Entry 2NVU (X-ray diffraction, 2.80 A resolution); this record covers chains A and B of the 5 polymer chains in the assembly.

Chain A:
Name: NEDD8-activating enzyme E1 regulatory subunit
Organism: Homo sapiens
UniProtKB: Q13564 (ULA1_HUMAN); residue numbers follow UniProt; this construct covers 1-534
Chain sequence (536 residues; each row starts with the number of its first residue; numbers below 1 keep their minus sign (Gly-1 is residue -1)):
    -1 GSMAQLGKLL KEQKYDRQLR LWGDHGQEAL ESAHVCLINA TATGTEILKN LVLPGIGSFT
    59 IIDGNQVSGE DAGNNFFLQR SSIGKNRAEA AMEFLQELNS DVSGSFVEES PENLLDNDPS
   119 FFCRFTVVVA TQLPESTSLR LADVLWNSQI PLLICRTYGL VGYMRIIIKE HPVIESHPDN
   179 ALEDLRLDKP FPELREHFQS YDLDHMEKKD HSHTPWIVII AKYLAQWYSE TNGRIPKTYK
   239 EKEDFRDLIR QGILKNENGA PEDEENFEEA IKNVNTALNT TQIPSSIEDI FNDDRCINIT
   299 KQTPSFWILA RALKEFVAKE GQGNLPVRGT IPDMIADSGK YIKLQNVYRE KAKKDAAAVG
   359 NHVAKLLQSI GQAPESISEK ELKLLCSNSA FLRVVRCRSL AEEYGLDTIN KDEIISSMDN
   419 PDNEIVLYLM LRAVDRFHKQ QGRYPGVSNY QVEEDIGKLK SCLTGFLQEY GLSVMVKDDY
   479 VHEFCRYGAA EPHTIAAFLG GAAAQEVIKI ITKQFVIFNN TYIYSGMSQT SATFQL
Disordered / not traced: -1 to 4
Construct notes: cloning artifact (-1 to 0)
UniProt features mapped onto this chain:
  - region: Asp331 to Asn344 (Interaction with UBA3)
  - site: His211 (Interaction with UBA3)
  - modified residue: Ala2 (N-acetylalanine), Lys6 (N6-acetyllysine), Lys341 (N6-acetyllysine)
  - natural variant: Leu49 (L49F: In NEDFIH; uncertain significance), Arg85 (R85Q: In NEDFIH; uncertain significance), Cys294 (C294W: In NEDFIH; uncertain significance), Arg430 (R430Q: In NEDFIH; uncertain significance)
  - mutagenesis: Asp331 (D331A: Impairs the formation of the NEDD8-UBA3 thioester)

Chain B:
Name: Maltose binding protein/NEDD8-activating enzyme E1 catalytic subunit chimera
Organism: Homo sapiens
Notes: EC 6.3.2.-
UniProtKB: Q8TBC4 (UBA3_HUMAN); residues 2012-2442 here correspond to UniProt positions 33-463 (UniProt number = residue number - 1979)
Chain sequence (805 residues; numbered 998 to 2442; 640 numbers in that range are skipped by the numbering (no residue carries them; nothing is unmodelled there); the number before each row is that of its first residue):
   998 MKLMKIEEGK LVIWINGDKG YNGLAEVGKK FEKDTGIKVT VEHPDKLEEK FPQVAATGDG
  1058 PDIIFWAHDR FGGYAQSGLL AEITPDKAFQ DKLYPFTWDA VRYNGKLIAY PIAVEALSLI
  1118 YNKDLLPNPP KTWEEIPALD KELKAKGKSA LMFNLQEPYF TWPLIAADGG YAFKYENGKY
  1178 DIKDVGVDNA GAKAGLTFLV DLIKNKHMNA DTDYSIAEAA FNKGETAMTI NGPWAWSNID
  1238 TSKVNYGVTV LPTFKGQPSK PFVGVLSAGI NAASPNKELA KEFLENYLLT DEGLEAVNKD
  1298 KPLGAVALKS YEEELAKDPR IAATMENAQK GEIMPNIPQM SAFWYAVRTA VINAASGRQT
  1358 VDAALAAAQT NAAA
  2012 DWEGRWNHVK KFLERSGPFT HPDFEPSTES LQFLLDTCKV LVIGAGGLGC ELLKNLALSG
  2072 FRQIHVIDMD TIDVSNLNRQ FLFRPKDIGR PKAEVAAEFL NDRVPNCNVV PHFNKIQDFN
  2132 DTFYRQFHII VCGLDSIIAR RWINGMLISL LNYEDGVLDP SSIVPLIDGG TEGFKGNARV
  2192 ILPGMTACIE CTLELYPPQV NFPMCTIASM PRLPEHCIEY VRMLQWPKEQ PFGEGVPLDG
  2252 DDPEHIQWIF QKSLERASQY NIRGVTYRLT QGVVKRIIPA VASTNAVIAA VCATEVFKIA
  2312 TSAYIPLNNY LVFNDVDGLY TYTFEAERKE NCPACSQLPQ NIQFSPSAKL QEVLDYLTNS
  2372 ASLQMKSPAI TATLEGKNRT LYLQSVTSIE ERTRPNLSKT LKELGLVDGQ ELAVADVTTP
  2432 QTVLFKLHFT S
Disordered / not traced: 998-1001, 1299-1302, 1312-1319
UniProt features mapped onto this chain:
  - region: His2032 to Cys2049 (Interaction with UBE2M N-terminus), Arg2136 to Ile2140 (Interaction with UBE2M N-terminus), Pro2171 to Met2196 (Interaction with UBE2M N-terminus), Leu2206 to Pro2208 (Interaction with NEDD8), Met2221 to His2227 (Interaction with NAE1), Tyr2271 to Arg2274 (Interaction with NAE1), Ile2310 to Pro2317 (Interaction with UBE2M N-terminus), Tyr2331 to Glu2336 (Interaction with NEDD8)
  - active site: Cys2216 (Glycyl thioester intermediate)
  - site: Arg2190 (Determines specificity for NEDD8)
Metal / ion sites: Mg2+: Asp2146 (together with ATP); Zn2+: Cys2199, Cys2202, Cys2343, Cys2346
Residues lining bound ligands: ATP (adenosine-5'-triphosphate): Gly2055, Ala2056, Gly2057, Gly2058, Asp2079, Met2080, Asp2081, Ser2086, Asn2087, Arg2090, Gln2091, Lys2103, Asn2125, Lys2126, Ile2127, Gln2128, Gly2144, Leu2145, Asp2146, Ala2150, Ile2289

Chain A / chain B interface:
Pairs across the interface (156):
  Glu10(A) - Arg2279(B)  salt bridge
  Gln11(A) - Ser2086(B)
  Lys12(A) - Val2085(B)
  Lys12(A) - Asn2089(B)
  Arg15(A) - Ser2086(B)
  Arg15(A) - Arg2090(B)
  Arg15(A) - Lys2286(B)
  Arg15(A) - Ile2288(B)
  Arg15(A) - Ile2289(B)
  Arg15(A) - Pro2290(B)
  Arg15(A) - Ala2291(B)  hydrogen bond (backbone-backbone)
  Gln16(A) - Asn2089(B)  hydrogen bond
  Gln16(A) - Ala2291(B)
  Gln16(A) - Val2292(B)
  Leu17(A) - Arg2279(B)
  Arg18(A) - Arg2279(B)  hydrogen bond (side chain-backbone)
  Arg18(A) - Gln2282(B)
  Arg18(A) - Gly2283(B)
  Arg18(A) - Ile2288(B)
  Leu19(A) - Phe2185(B)  hydrophobic
  Leu19(A) - Pro2290(B)  hydrophobic
  Leu19(A) - Ala2291(B)
  Leu19(A) - Val2292(B)  hydrophobic
  Trp20(A) - Val2292(B)  hydrophobic
  Asp22(A) - Arg2279(B)  salt bridge
  Glu44(A) - Lys2065(B)  salt bridge
  Lys47(A) - Glu2062(B)  salt bridge
  Lys47(A) - Phe2092(B)
  Asn48(A) - Ala2293(B)
  Asn48(A) - Ser2294(B)
  Asn48(A) - Ala2297(B)
  Leu51(A) - Leu2088(B)
  Leu51(A) - Asn2089(B)
  Leu51(A) - Arg2090(B)
  Leu51(A) - Phe2092(B)  hydrophobic
  Gly67(A) - Trp2013(B)  hydrogen bond (backbone-side chain)
  Gly67(A) - Glu2014(B)
  Gly67(A) - Arg2016(B)
  Glu68(A) - Gly2015(B)
  Glu68(A) - Asn2018(B)  hydrogen bond
  Glu68(A) - His2019(B)
  Ala70(A) - Trp2013(B)
  Gly71(A) - Arg2016(B)
  Gly71(A) - Leu2069(B)
  Asn72(A) - His2019(B)
  Asn73(A) - Leu2069(B)
  Phe74(A) - Lys2065(B)
  Phe74(A) - Leu2069(B)
  Phe74(A) - Phe2092(B)  hydrophobic
  Phe74(A) - Leu2093(B)  hydrophobic
  Phe74(A) - Phe2110(B)  hydrophobic
  Phe74(A) - Leu2111(B)  hydrophobic
  Phe74(A) - Arg2114(B)  hydrogen bond (backbone-side chain)
  Phe74(A) - Val2115(B)  hydrophobic
  Phe75(A) - Arg2114(B)
  Gln77(A) - Arg2114(B)  hydrogen bond (side chain-backbone)
  Arg78(A) - Thr1367(B)  hydrogen bond (side chain-backbone)
  Arg78(A) - Asn1368(B)
  Arg78(A) - Ala1370(B)  hydrogen bond (side chain-backbone)
  Arg78(A) - Trp2013(B)
  Ile81(A) - Trp2013(B)
  Phe92(A) - Arg2114(B)
  Glu95(A) - Arg2095(B)
  Leu96(A) - Phe2092(B)  hydrophobic
  Leu96(A) - Arg2095(B)  hydrogen bond (backbone-side chain)
  Leu158(A) - Phe2023(B)  hydrophobic
  Leu158(A) - Tyr2315(B)
  Met162(A) - Leu2330(B)  hydrophobic
  Asp177(A) - Lys2186(B)  salt bridge
  Asp177(A) - Asn2325(B)  hydrogen bond
  Asp177(A) - Val2327(B)
  His211(A) - Met2221(B)
  Asp331(A) - Arg2223(B)  salt bridge
  Asp331(A) - Leu2224(B)
  Asp331(A) - His2227(B)  salt bridge
  Met332(A) - Arg2223(B)  hydrogen bond (backbone-side chain)
  Ala334(A) - Met2221(B)
  Ala334(A) - Arg2223(B)  hydrogen bond (backbone-side chain)
  Asp335(A) - Met2221(B)
  Ser336(A) - Met2221(B)
  Ser336(A) - Pro2222(B)  hydrogen bond (side chain-backbone)
  Ser336(A) - Tyr2271(B)
  Tyr339(A) - Arg2223(B)
  Ile340(A) - Tyr2271(B)
  Ile340(A) - Asn2272(B)
  Asn344(A) - Arg2274(B)  hydrogen bond
  Arg347(A) - Arg2274(B)
  Arg391(A) - Asp2328(B)  salt bridge
  Gly444(A) - Arg2026(B)  hydrogen bond (backbone-side chain)
  Val445(A) - Lys2022(B)
  Val445(A) - Arg2026(B)  hydrogen bond (backbone-side chain)
  Ser446(A) - Arg2026(B)  hydrogen bond (backbone-side chain)
  Asn447(A) - Arg2026(B)
  Val450(A) - Arg2026(B)
  Asp477(A) - Pro2029(B)
  Asp477(A) - Phe2030(B)
  His480(A) - Ser2027(B)
  His480(A) - Gly2028(B)
  His480(A) - Pro2029(B)
  Glu481(A) - Phe2030(B)
  Glu481(A) - Tyr2315(B)  hydrogen bond
  Cys483(A) - Arg2026(B)
  Arg484(A) - Phe2023(B)  hydrogen bond (side chain-backbone)
  Arg484(A) - Arg2026(B)  hydrogen bond (backbone-side chain)
  Arg484(A) - Ser2027(B)  hydrogen bond (side chain-backbone)
  Arg484(A) - Gly2028(B)
  Arg484(A) - Thr2031(B)
  Arg484(A) - Tyr2315(B)  hydrogen bond
  Tyr485(A) - Lys2022(B)
  Tyr485(A) - Phe2023(B)  hydrophobic
  Tyr485(A) - Tyr2315(B)
  Gly486(A) - Lys2022(B)
  Ala488(A) - His2019(B)
  Ala488(A) - Lys2022(B)
  Glu489(A) - His2019(B)  hydrogen bond (backbone-side chain)
  Pro490(A) - Phe2023(B)  hydrophobic
  His491(A) - Lys2065(B)
  His491(A) - Asn2066(B)
  His491(A) - Leu2069(B)
  Thr492(A) - Ser2070(B)
  Thr492(A) - Ala2301(B)
  Thr492(A) - Ala2304(B)
  Thr492(A) - Thr2305(B)  hydrogen bond
  Phe496(A) - Val2298(B)  hydrophobic
  Phe496(A) - Ala2301(B)  hydrophobic
  Phe496(A) - Val2302(B)  hydrophobic
  Gly499(A) - Ser2294(B)
  Ala500(A) - Val2298(B)
  Ala500(A) - Leu2330(B)  hydrophobic
  Gln503(A) - Phe2185(B)
  Gln503(A) - Ser2294(B)
  Gln503(A) - Asp2326(B)
  Lys507(A) - Asp2326(B)  hydrogen bond (side chain-backbone)
  Lys507(A) - Gly2329(B)  hydrogen bond (side chain-backbone)
  Phe513(A) - Phe2185(B)  hydrophobic
  Phe513(A) - Val2327(B)
  Val514(A) - Val2327(B)  hydrogen bond (backbone-backbone)
  Val514(A) - Asp2328(B)
  Val514(A) - Gly2329(B)  hydrogen bond (backbone-backbone)
  Ile515(A) - Gly2329(B)
  Phe516(A) - Gly2329(B)
  Phe516(A) - Leu2330(B)  hydrophobic
  Tyr520(A) - Leu2330(B)
  Tyr520(A) - Thr2332(B)
  Gly524(A) - Lys2309(B)  hydrogen bond (backbone-side chain)
  Met525(A) - Phe2030(B)  hydrophobic
  Met525(A) - Lys2309(B)  hydrogen bond (backbone-side chain)
  Met525(A) - Tyr2315(B)  hydrophobic
  Gln527(A) - Val2302(B)
  Gln527(A) - Thr2305(B)
  Gln527(A) - Glu2306(B)  hydrogen bond
  Gln527(A) - Leu2318(B)
  Gln527(A) - Leu2322(B)
  Gln527(A) - Thr2334(B)  hydrogen bond (backbone-side chain)
  Ser529(A) - Thr2332(B)  hydrogen bond
  Thr531(A) - Leu2330(B)
Interface residues without a listed pair, chain A (87 interface residues in all): Tyr13, Asp14, Pro52, Gly157, Ser174, His175, Ile333, Tyr478, Ala495, Glu504, Tyr522, Ser526, Thr528
Interface residues without a listed pair, chain B (82 interface residues in all): Ala1371, Glu2025, Phe2035, Asp2113, Pro2116, Gly2184, Ser2220, Ile2273

Summary:
87 residues of chain A face 82 of chain B across their interface; the contacts include 34 hydrogen bonds and 8
salt bridges. Polar pairs include Glu10(A)-Arg2279(B), Asp22(A)-Arg2279(B) and Glu44(A)-Lys2065(B). Ligands of
chain B: ATP.
Chain A is NEDD8-activating enzyme E1 regulatory subunit and chain B is Maltose binding
protein/NEDD8-activating enzyme E1 catalytic subunit chimera, both from Homo sapiens; the structure, Structure
of APPBP1-UBA3~NEDD8-NEDD8-MgATP-Ubc12(C111A), a trapped ubiquitin-like protein activation complex, was
determined by X-ray diffraction.
